8GNI - chains A and C of the 3 polymer chains in the assembly; structure by electron microscopy, 3.74 A resolution.

# Chain A
Name: NAD(+) hydrolase SARM1
From: Homo sapiens
Notes: EC 3.2.2.6, 3.2.2.-
UniProt: Q6SZW1 (SARM1_HUMAN); numbering as in UniProt (aligned over 1-724)
Amino-acid sequence (724 residues; each row starts with the number of its first residue):
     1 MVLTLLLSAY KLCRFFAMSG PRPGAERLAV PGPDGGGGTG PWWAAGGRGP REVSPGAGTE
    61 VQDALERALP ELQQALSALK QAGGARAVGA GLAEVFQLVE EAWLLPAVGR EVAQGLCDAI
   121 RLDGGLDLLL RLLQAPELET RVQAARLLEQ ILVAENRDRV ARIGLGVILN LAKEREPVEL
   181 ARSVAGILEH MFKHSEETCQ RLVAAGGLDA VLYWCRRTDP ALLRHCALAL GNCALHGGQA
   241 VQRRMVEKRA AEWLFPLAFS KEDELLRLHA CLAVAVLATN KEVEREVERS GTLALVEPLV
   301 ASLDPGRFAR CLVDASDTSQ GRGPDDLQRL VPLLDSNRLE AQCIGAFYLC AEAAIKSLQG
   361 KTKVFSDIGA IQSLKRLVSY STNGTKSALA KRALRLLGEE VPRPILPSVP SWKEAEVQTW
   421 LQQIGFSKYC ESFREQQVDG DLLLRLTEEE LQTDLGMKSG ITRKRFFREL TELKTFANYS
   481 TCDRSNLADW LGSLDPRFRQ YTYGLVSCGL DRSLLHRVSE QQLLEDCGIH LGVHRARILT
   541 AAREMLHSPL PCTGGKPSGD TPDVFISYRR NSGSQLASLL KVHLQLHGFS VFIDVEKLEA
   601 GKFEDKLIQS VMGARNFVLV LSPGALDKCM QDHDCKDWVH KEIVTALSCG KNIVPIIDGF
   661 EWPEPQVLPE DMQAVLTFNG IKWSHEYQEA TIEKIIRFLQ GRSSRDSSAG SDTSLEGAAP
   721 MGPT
Unresolved in the structure: 1-57, 550-724
Residues lining bound ligands: beta-nicotinamide ribose monophosphate (NMN): Trp103, Arg110, Gln114, Glu149, Gln150, Ile151, Leu152, Val153, Ala154, Arg157, His190, Lys193, Asp317, Thr318, Ser319, Gln320, Gly321, Asp325
Swiss-Prot annotation at these positions:
  - active site: Glu642
  - binding site (NAD(+)): Trp103, Arg110, Glu149 to Arg157, His190 to Lys193, Arg569, Arg570, Glu599
  - modified residue (Phosphoserine): Ser548, Ser558
  - mutagenesis: Lys11 (K11A: No effect on mitochondrial localization), Arg14 (R14A: Loss in ability to localize to mitochondria and reduction in apoptotic activity), Arg22 (R22A: No effect on mitochondrial localization), Arg27 (R27A: No effect on mitochondrial localization), Trp103 (W103A: In WQH to A mutant: Increased NAD(+)-binding to ARM repeats, leading to decreased NAD(+) hydrolase activity; when associated with A-150 and A-190), Arg110 (R110A: In RRK to A mutant: Slightly reduced NAD(+)-binding to ARM repeats; when associated with A-157 and A-193 ...), Gln150 (Q150A: In WQH to A mutant: Increased NAD(+)-binding to ARM repeats, leading to decreased NAD(+) hydrolase activity; when associated with A-103 and A-190), Arg157 (R157A: In RRK to A mutant: Slightly reduced NAD(+)-binding to ARM repeats; when associated with A-110 and A-193 ...), His190 (H190A: In WQH to A mutant: Increased NAD(+)-binding to ARM repeats, leading to decreased NAD(+) hydrolase activity; when associated with A-103 and A-150), Lys193 (K193A: In RRK to A mutant: Slightly reduced NAD(+)-binding to ARM repeats; when associated with A-110 and A-157 ...), Arg249 (R249A: No effect on octamer formation; does not affect NAD(+) hydrolase activity), Trp253 (W253A: Constitutively active mutant; strong ability to trigger axonal degeneration caused by disrupted interaction between the TIR domain and ARM repeats), 46 further mutagenesis entries in UniProt
What the authors report for this chain:
  - mutagenesis - W103A, R110A, K193M: abolished catalytic activity on beta-nicotinamide ribose monophosphate
  - mutagenesis - L257C, F476C: increased catalytic activity
  - conformationally variable residues (domain motion, side-chain flip): Glu60, Arg216, Tyr380

# Chain C
Name: Nanobody C6
From: Vicugna pacos
Notes: antibody fragment or engineered binder
Amino-acid sequence (119 residues; row label = number of the first residue in the row):
     1 MAVQLVESGG GLVQPGGSLR LSCAASVSIS RIYVMAWYRQ APGKQREVVA VIRYDGTTNY
    61 PDSVKGRFTI SRDNAKNTVY LQMNSLKPED TAVYYCNANV ETWGQGTQVT VSSHHHHHH
Unresolved in the structure: 114-119
Disulfide bonds: Cys23-Cys96

# Interface between chain A and chain C
Pairs across the interface (27):
  Gln372(A) - Asn74(C)  hydrogen bond (side chain-backbone)
  Gln372(A) - Ala75(C)
  Tyr380(A) - Ser30(C)
  Tyr380(A) - Arg31(C)  hydrogen bond (side chain-backbone)
  Tyr380(A) - Ile32(C)
  Tyr380(A) - Tyr33(C)  hydrogen bond (side chain-backbone)
  Tyr380(A) - Tyr54(C)  hydrophobic
  Arg403(A) - Arg31(C)  hydrogen bond (backbone-side chain)
  Pro404(A) - Arg31(C)
  Ile405(A) - Val27(C)  hydrophobic
  Ile405(A) - Arg31(C)  hydrogen bond (backbone-backbone)
  Ile405(A) - Tyr33(C)  hydrogen bond (backbone-backbone)
  Ile405(A) - Asn99(C)
  Leu406(A) - Asn99(C)
  Pro407(A) - Asn99(C)
  Ser408(A) - Glu101(C)
  Trp412(A) - Val100(C)  hydrophobic
  Trp412(A) - Glu101(C)  hydrogen bond
  Glu416(A) - Val100(C)
  Thr419(A) - Tyr38(C)  hydrogen bond (backbone-side chain)
  Trp420(A) - Val100(C)
  Gln422(A) - Arg46(C)
  Gln422(A) - Glu47(C)
  Gln422(A) - Val48(C)
  Gln423(A) - Tyr38(C)
  Phe476(A) - Tyr33(C)  hydrophobic
  Phe476(A) - Tyr54(C)
Interface residues without a listed pair, chain A (19 interface residues in all): Arg376, Ser379, Pro402, Glu472
Interface residues without a listed pair, chain C (20 interface residues in all): Val3, Val34, Ala36, Val51, Trp103

# Summary
The interface between chain A and chain C involves 19 residues on one side and 20 on the other; the contacts
include 8 hydrogen bonds. Polar contacts include Gln372(A)-Asn74(C), Tyr380(A)-Arg31(C) and
Tyr380(A)-Tyr33(C). From the paper: W103A, R110A and K193M of chain A abolish catalytic activity on
beta-nicotinamide ribose monophosphate; conformational variability at Glu60(A), Arg216(A) and Tyr380(A); 5
substitutions were tested in all.
Chain A is NAD(+) hydrolase SARM1 (Homo sapiens) and chain C is Nanobody C6 (Vicugna pacos); the structure,
Human SARM1 bounded with NMN and Nanobody-C6, Conformation 1, was determined by electron microscopy (same
publication as 8GNJ and 8GQ5).
